Entry 5A6U (electron microscopy, 9.00 A resolution (very low resolution: no residue pairs are listed; an interface is given only as per-side residue counts)); this record covers chains A and B of the 3 polymer chains in the assembly.

== Chain A ==
Molecule: SEC61A
Organism: Canis lupus familiaris
UniProtKB: P38377 (S61A1_CANFA); residue numbers follow UniProt; this construct covers 26-476
Chain sequence (451 residues; each row starts with the number of its first residue):
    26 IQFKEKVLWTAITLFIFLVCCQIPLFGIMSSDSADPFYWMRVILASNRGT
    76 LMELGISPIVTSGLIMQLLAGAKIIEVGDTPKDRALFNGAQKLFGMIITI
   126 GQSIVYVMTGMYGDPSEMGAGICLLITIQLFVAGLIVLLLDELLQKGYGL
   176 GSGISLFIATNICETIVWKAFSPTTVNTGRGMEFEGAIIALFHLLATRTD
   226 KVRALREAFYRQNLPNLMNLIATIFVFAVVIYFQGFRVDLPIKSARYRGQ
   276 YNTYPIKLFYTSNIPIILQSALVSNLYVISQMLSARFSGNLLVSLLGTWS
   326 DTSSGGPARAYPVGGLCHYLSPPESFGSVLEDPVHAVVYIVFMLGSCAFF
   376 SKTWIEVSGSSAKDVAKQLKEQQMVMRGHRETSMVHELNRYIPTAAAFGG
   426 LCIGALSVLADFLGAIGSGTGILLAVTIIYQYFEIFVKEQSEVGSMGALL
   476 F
Unresolved in the structure: 48-57, 135-147, 314-336, 468-476

== Chain B ==
Molecule: SEC61B
Organism: Canis lupus familiaris
UniProtKB: P60467 (SC61B_CANFA); residue numbers follow UniProt; this construct covers 61-96
Chain sequence (36 residues; numbered 61 to 96; the number before each row is that of its first residue):
    61 EDSPGLKVGPVPVLVMSLLFIASVFMLHIWGKYTRS

== How chain A and chain B interact ==
At this resolution (9 A) residue pairs are not listed: 20 residues of chain A and 15 of chain B lie at the interface.

== In short ==
Chain A and chain B form an interface of 20 and 15 residues respectively.
Chain A is SEC61A and chain B is SEC61B, both from Canis lupus familiaris; the structure, Native mammalian
ribosome-bound Sec61 protein-conducting channel in the 'non-inserting' state, was determined by electron
microscopy.
